PDB entry 4YG6 | X-ray diffraction, 1.46 A resolution | chain A

== Chain A ==
Molecule: Outer capsid protein VP8*
From: Rotavirus A
UniProt: P35746 (VP4_ROTBB); residues 65-225 here = UniProt positions 65-225
Amino-acid sequence (163 residues; row label = number of the first residue in the row):
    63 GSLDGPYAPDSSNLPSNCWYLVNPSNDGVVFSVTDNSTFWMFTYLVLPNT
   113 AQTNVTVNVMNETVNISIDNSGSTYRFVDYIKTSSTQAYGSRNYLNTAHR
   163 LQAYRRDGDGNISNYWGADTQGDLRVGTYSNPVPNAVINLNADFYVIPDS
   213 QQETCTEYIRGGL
Disordered / not traced: 63
Differences from the reference sequence: expression tag (63-64)
What the authors report for this chain:
  - binding site for beta-D-galactopyranose: Arg-154, Asn-155, Tyr-156, Trp-178, Gly-179, Asp-185, Arg-187
  - conformationally variable residues (side-chain flip): Arg-154, Arg-187
  - specificity-determining residues: Asn-158, Ala-180, Gln-183

== Summary ==
From the paper: a binding site for beta-D-galactopyranose at Arg-154, Asn-155 and Tyr-156 among others;
specificity determinants Asn-158, Ala-180 and Gln-183.
Chain A is Outer capsid protein VP8* (Rotavirus A); the structure, Structural basis of glycan recognition in
neonate-specific rotaviruses, was determined by X-ray diffraction (same publication as 4YFW, 4YFZ, 4YG0 and
4YG3).
